Entry 7SOA (electron microscopy, 3.10 A resolution); this record covers chains L and A of the 3 polymer chains in the assembly.

Chain L:
Molecule: S2L20 Fab light chain
From: Homo sapiens
Notes: antibody fragment or engineered binder
Sequence (107 residues; each row starts with the number of its first residue):
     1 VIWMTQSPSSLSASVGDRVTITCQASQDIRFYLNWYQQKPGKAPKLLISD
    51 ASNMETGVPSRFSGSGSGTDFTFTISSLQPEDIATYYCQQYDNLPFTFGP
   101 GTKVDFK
Cystine bridges: Cys-23/Cys-88

Chain A:
Molecule: Spike glycoprotein
From: Severe acute respiratory syndrome coronavirus 2
Reference sequence: P0DTC2 (SPIKE_SARS2); aligned to UniProt positions 1-1206 over residues 1-1206 (the alignment contains insertions or deletions, so no single offset holds)
Sequence (1275 residues; each row starts with the number of its first residue):
     1 MFVFLVLLPLVSSQCVNLRTRTQLPPAYTNSFTRGVYYPDKVFRSSVLHS
    51 TQDLFLPFFSNVTWFHAIHVSGTNGTKRFDNPVLPFNDGVYFASTEKSNI
   101 IRGWIFGTTLDSKTQSLLIVNNATNVVIKVCEFQFCNDPFLDVYYHKNNK
   151 SWMESGVYSSANNCTFEYVSQPFLMDLEGKQGNFKNLREFVFKNIDGYFK
   201 IYSKHTPINLVRDLPQGFSALEPLVDLPIGINITRFQTLLALHRSYLTPG
   251 DSSSGWTAGAAAYYVGYLQPRTFLLKYNENGTITDAVDCALDPLSETKCT
   301 LKSFTVEKGIYQTSNFRVQPTESIVRFPNITNLCPFGEVFNATRFASVYA
   351 WNRKRISNCVADYSVLYNSASFSTFKCYGVSPTKLNDLCFTNVYADSFVI
   401 RGDEVRQIAPGQTGKIADYNYKLPDDFTGCVIAWNSNNLDSKVGGNYNYR
   451 YRLFRKSNLKPFERDISTEIYQAGSKPCNGVEGFNCYFPLQSYGFQPTNG
   501 VGYQPYRVVVLSFELLHAPATVCGPKKSTNLVKNKCVNFNFNGLTGTGVL
   551 TESNKKFLPFQQFGRDIADTTDAVRDPQTLEILDITPCSFGGVSVITPGT
   601 NTSNQVAVLYQGVNCTEVPVAIHADQLTPTWRVYSTGSNVFQTRAGCLIG
   651 AEHVNNSYECDIPIGAGICASYQTQTNSRRRARSVASQSIIAYTMSLGAE
   701 NSVACSNNSIAIPTNFTISVTTEILPVSMTKTSVDCTMYICGDSTECSNL
   751 LLQYGSFCTQLNRALTGIAVEQDKNTQEVFAQVKQIYKTPPIKDFGGFNF
   801 SQILPDPSKPSKRSPIEDLLFNKVTLADAGFIKQYGDCLGDIAARDLICA
   851 QKFNGLTVLPPLLTDEMIAQYTSALLAGTICSGWTFGAGPALQIPFPMQM
   901 AYRFNGIGVTQNVLYENQKLIANQFNSAIGKIQDSLSSTPSALGKLQNVV
   951 NQNAQALNTLVKQLSSNFGAISSVLNDILSRLDKPEAEVQIDRLITGRLQ
  1001 SLQTYVTQQLIRAAEIRASANLAATKMSECVLGQSKRVDFCGKGYHLMSF
  1051 PQSAPHGVVFLHVTYVPAQEKNFTTAPAICHDGKAHFPREGVFVSNGTHW
  1101 FVTQRNFYEPQIITTDNTFVSGNCDVVIGIVNNTVYDPLQPELDSFKEEL
  1151 DKYFKNHTSPDVDLGDISGINASVVNIQKEIDRLNEVAKNLNESLIDLQE
  1201 LGKYEQGSGYIPEAPRDGQAYVRKDGEWVLLSTFLGRSLEVLFQGPGSGG
  1251 LNDIFEAQKIEWHEGSGHHHHHHHH
Unresolved in the structure: 1-13, 20-22, 70-77, 146-149, 175-183, 243-260, 305-1275
Construct notes: variant Arg-19 (Thr in P0DTC2), Asp-142 (Gly in P0DTC2), Gly-156 (Arg158 in P0DTC2), Arg-450 (Leu452 in P0DTC2), Lys-476 (Thr478 in P0DTC2), Gly-612 (Asp614 in P0DTC2), Arg-679 (Pro681 in P0DTC2), Cys-705 (Tyr707 in P0DTC2), Pro-815 (Phe817 in P0DTC2), Cys-881 (Thr883 in P0DTC2), Pro-890 (Ala892 in P0DTC2), Pro-897 (Ala899 in P0DTC2), Pro-940 (Ala942 in P0DTC2), Asn-948 (Asp950 in P0DTC2), Pro-985 (Val987 in P0DTC2); expression tag (1207-1275)
Cystine bridges: Cys-15/Cys-136, Cys-131/Cys-164, Cys-289/Cys-299
Covalently attached groups: N-acetylglucosamine (NAG) linked to Asn-61, Asn-122, Asn-163, Asn-232, Asn-280
Swiss-Prot annotation at these positions:
  - glycosylation: Asn-17 (N-linked (GlcNAc...) (complex) asparagine), Asn-61 (N-linked (GlcNAc...) (hybrid) asparagine), Asn-74 (N-linked (GlcNAc...) (complex) asparagine), Asn-122 (N-linked (GlcNAc...) (hybrid) asparagine), Asn-149 (N-linked (GlcNAc...) (complex) asparagine), Thr-676 (O-linked (GlcNAc...) threonine)
What the authors report for this chain:
  - conformationally variable residues (loop rearrangement): Ser-151 to Ser-159

Interface between chain L and chain A:
Contacting residue pairs (7; chain L residue first):
  Phe-31(L) / Thr-109(A)
  Phe-31(L) / Lys-113(A)
  Phe-31(L) / Thr-114(A)
  Asp-50(L) / Thr-109(A)
  Asp-50(L) / Lys-113(A)
  Ser-52(L) / Lys-113(A)
  Asn-53(L) / Asp-111(A)  hydrogen bond
Interface residues without a listed pair, chain L (5 interface residues in all): Tyr-32

Overview:
5 residues of chain L and 4 residues of chain A are in contact, with 1 hydrogen bond. The hydrogen-bonded pair
is Asn-53(L)/Asp-111(A). N-acetylglucosamine is covalently linked to Asn-61(A), Asn-122(A), Asn-163(A),
Asn-232(A) and Asn-280(A). From the paper: conformational variability at Ser-151(A).
Here chain L is S2L20 Fab light chain (Homo sapiens) and chain A is Spike glycoprotein (Severe acute
respiratory syndrome coronavirus 2). Entry 7SOA (SARS-CoV-2 S NTD B.1.617.2 delta variant + S2L20 Local
Refinement) was determined by electron microscopy (same publication as 7SOD).
